8K6H - chains A and B of the 10 polymer chains in the assembly; structure by X-ray diffraction, 1.50 A resolution.

# Chain A (and B)
Name: Cyanate hydratase
Organism: Escherichia coli K-12
Notes: EC 4.2.1.104; chain B of this document is another copy of the same molecule, construct and numbering; everything in this record applies to it too
UniProt: P00816 (CYNS_ECOLI); residues 1-156 here = UniProt positions 1-156
Sequence (160 residues; row label = number of the first residue in the row; numbers below 1 keep their minus sign (Gly-3 is residue -3)):
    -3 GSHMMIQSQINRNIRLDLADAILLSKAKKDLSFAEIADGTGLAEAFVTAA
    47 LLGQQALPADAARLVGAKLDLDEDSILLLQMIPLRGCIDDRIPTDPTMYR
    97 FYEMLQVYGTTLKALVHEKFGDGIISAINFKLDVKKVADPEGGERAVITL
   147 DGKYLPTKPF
Not modelled in the structure: -3 to 0
Construct notes: expression tag (-3 to 0)
UniProt features mapped onto this chain:
  - active site: Arg96, Glu99, Ser122
Residues lining bound ligands: cyanic acid (0NM): Ile120, Ser122, Ala123, Ile124, Leu151

# Chain A / chain B interface
Residue-residue contacts (25):
  Ala15(A) - Ile6(B)  hydrophobic
  Asp16(A) - Ile6(B)
  Asp16(A) - Asn7(B)  hydrogen bond
  Asp16(A) - Ile10(B)
  Leu19(A) - Ser4(B)
  Leu19(A) - Ile6(B)  hydrophobic
  Lys22(A) - Gln3(B)  hydrogen bond
  Ala23(A) - Gln3(B)
  Ala23(A) - Met77(B)  hydrophobic
  Lys24(A) - Asp70(B)  salt bridge
  Lys24(A) - Leu73(B)
  Leu27(A) - Gln3(B)  hydrogen bond (backbone-side chain)
  Ser28(A) - Ile2(B)
  Asp86(A) - Arg87(B)  salt bridge
  Arg87(A) - Arg87(B)
  Ile88(A) - Arg87(B)
  Thr90(A) - Arg81(B)  hydrogen bond (side chain-backbone)
  Thr90(A) - Gly82(B)
  Asp91(A) - Pro79(B)
  Asp91(A) - Leu80(B)
  Asp91(A) - Arg81(B)  hydrogen bond (side chain-backbone)
  Pro92(A) - Arg81(B)
  Met94(A) - Leu80(B)  hydrophobic
  Arg96(A) - Ile124(B)
  Tyr104(A) - Phe156(B)
Interface residues without a listed pair, chain A (21 interface residues in all): Leu20, Asp26, Leu48, Asp85
Interface residues without a listed pair, chain B (19 interface residues in all): Gln5, Arg8, Asp86

# Overview
Chain A and chain B form an interface of 21 and 19 residues respectively, with 5 hydrogen bonds and 2 salt
bridges. Among the polar pairs are Lys24(A)-Asp70(B), Asp86(A)-Arg87(B) and Asp16(A)-Asn7(B). Chain A binds
cyanic acid.
Both chains are Cyanate hydratase (Escherichia coli K-12). Entry 8K6H (Crystal structure of e.coli cyanase
complex with cyanate) was determined by X-ray diffraction together with 8K6G, 8K6S, 8K6U and 8K6X from the
same study.
